Entry 1FGQ (X-ray diffraction, 1.85 A resolution); this record covers chain A.

# Chain A
Molecule: Seed lipoxygenase-1
From: Glycine max
Notes: EC 1.13.11.12
Reference sequence: P08170 (LOX1_SOYBN); residue numbers follow UniProt; this construct covers 1-839
Chain sequence (839 residues; row label = number of the first residue in the row):
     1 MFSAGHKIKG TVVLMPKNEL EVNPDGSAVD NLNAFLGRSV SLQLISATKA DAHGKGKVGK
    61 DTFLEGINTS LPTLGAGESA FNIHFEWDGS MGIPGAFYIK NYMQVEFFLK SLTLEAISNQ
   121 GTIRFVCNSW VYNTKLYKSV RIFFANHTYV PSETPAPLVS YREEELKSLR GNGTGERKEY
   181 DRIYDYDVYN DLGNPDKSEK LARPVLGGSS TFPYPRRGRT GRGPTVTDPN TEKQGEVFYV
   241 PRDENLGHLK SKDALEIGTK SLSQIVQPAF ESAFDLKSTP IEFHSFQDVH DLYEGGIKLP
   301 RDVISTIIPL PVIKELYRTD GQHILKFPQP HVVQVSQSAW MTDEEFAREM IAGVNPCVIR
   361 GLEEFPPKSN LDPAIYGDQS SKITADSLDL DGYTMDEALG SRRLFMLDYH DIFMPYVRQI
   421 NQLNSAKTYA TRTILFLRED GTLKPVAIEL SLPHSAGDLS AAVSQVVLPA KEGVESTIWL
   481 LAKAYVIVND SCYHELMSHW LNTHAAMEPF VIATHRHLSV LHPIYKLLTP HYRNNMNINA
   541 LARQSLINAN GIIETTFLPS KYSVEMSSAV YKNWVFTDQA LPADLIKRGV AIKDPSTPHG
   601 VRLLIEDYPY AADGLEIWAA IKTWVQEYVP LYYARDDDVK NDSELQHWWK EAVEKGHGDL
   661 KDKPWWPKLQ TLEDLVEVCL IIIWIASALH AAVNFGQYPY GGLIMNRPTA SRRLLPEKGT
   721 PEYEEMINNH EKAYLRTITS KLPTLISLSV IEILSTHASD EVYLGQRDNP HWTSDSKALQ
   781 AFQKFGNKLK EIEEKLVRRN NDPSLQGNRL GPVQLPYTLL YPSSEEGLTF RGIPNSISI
Disordered / not traced: 1-5, 21-30, 118-121
Differences from the reference sequence: engineered mutation Glu-495 (Gln in P08170)
Metal / ion sites: Fe ion: His-499, His-504, His-690, Ile-839
UniProt features mapped onto this chain:
  - binding site (Fe cation): His-499, His-504, His-690, Asn-694, Ile-839
  - mutagenesis: His-494 (H494Q: 37% of wild-type activity; H494S: 8% of wild-type activity), His-499 (H499Q: Inactive), His-504 (H504Q/S: Inactive), His-517 (H517Q: 33% of wild-type activity), His-522 (H522Q: 1% of wild-type activity), His-531 (H531Q: 20% of wild-type activity), Ala-542 (A542G: Changes reaction profile to produce almost equal amounts of 13S- and 9R-hydroperoxyoctadecadienoate; A542S: Little effect on reaction profile; A542T/V: Complete loss of activity), Leu-546 (L546A: Reduces catalytic efficiency more than 14000-fold; when associated with A-754), Ile-553 (I553G: Reduces catalytic efficiency 230-fold), His-690 (H690Q: Inactive), Asn-694 (N694G: Reduces catalytic efficiency 5-fold), Gln-697 (Q697N/E: Reduces catalytic activity), 1 further mutagenesis entry in UniProt
Reported in the primary citation:
  - contacts within the chain: Glu-495/His-499 (hydrogen bond), Asn-694/Gln-697
  - Fe ion coordination: His-499, His-504, His-690, Asn-694, Ile-839
  - mutagenesis - Q495E: unchanged catalytic activity
  - mutagenesis - Q697E, Q697N: decreased catalytic activity

# Summary
His-499, His-504, His-690 and Ile-839 coordinate a Fe ion ion. From UniProt: 5 Fe cation-binding residues and
13 mutagenesis sites. From the paper: Q697E and Q697N reduce catalytic activity; Fe ion coordination by
His-499, His-504 and His-690 among others.
Chain A is Seed lipoxygenase-1 (Glycine max); the structure, Lipoxygenase-1 (soybean) at 100K, Q495E mutant,
was determined by X-ray diffraction together with 1FGM, 1F8N, 1FGO, 1FGR and 1FGT from the same study.
